PDB entry 8JX3 | electron microscopy, 2.20 A resolution | chains C and J of the 14 polymer chains in the assembly

== Chain C ==
Name: alpha hemolysin fused with spy-catcher
Organism: Staphylococcus aureus
UniProt: P09616 (HLA_STAAU); residues 1-293 here correspond to UniProt positions 27-319 (UniProt number = residue number + 26)
Chain sequence (421 residues; each row starts with the number of its first residue; numbering starts at 0):
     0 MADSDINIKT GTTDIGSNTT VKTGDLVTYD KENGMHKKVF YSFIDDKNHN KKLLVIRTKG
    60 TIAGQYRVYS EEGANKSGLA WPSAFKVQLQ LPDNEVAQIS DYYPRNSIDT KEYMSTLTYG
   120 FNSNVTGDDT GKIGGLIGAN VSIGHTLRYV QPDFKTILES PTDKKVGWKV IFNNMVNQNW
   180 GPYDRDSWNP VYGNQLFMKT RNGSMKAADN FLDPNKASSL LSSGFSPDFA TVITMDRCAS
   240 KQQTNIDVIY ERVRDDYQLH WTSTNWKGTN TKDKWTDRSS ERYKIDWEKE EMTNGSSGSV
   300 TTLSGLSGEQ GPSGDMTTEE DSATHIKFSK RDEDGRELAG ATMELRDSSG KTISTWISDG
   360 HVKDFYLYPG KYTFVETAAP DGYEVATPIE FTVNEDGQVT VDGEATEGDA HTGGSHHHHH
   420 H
Not modelled in the structure: 0, 294-420
Sequence notes: initiating methionine (0); engineered mutation Ser122 (Gly148 in P09616), Arg147 (Lys173 in P09616), Cys237 (Lys263 in P09616); expression tag (294-420)

== Chain J ==
Name: alpha hemolysin fused with spy-tag
Organism: Staphylococcus aureus
UniProt: P09616 (HLA_STAAU); residues 1-293 here correspond to UniProt positions 27-319 (UniProt number = residue number + 26)
Chain sequence (324 residues; numbered 0 to 323; the number before each row is that of its first residue; numbering starts at 0):
     0 MADSDINIKT GTTDIGSNTT VKTGDLVTYD KENGMHKKVF YSFIDDKNHN KKLLVIRTKG
    60 TIAGQYRVYS EEGANKSGLA WPSAFKVQLQ LPDNEVAQIS DYYPRNSIDT KEYMSTLTYG
   120 FNSNVTGDDT GKIGGLIGAN VSIGHTLRYV QPDFKTILES PTDKKVGWKV IFNNMVNQNW
   180 GPYDRDSWNP VYGNQLFMKT RNGSMKAADN FLDPNKASSL LSSGFSPDFA TVITMDRCAS
   240 KQQTNIDVIY ERVRDDYQLH WTSTNWKGTN TKDKWTDRSS ERYKIDWEKE EMTNGSSGSR
   300 GVPHIVMVDA YKRYKGGSHH HHHH
Not modelled in the structure: 0, 294-323
Sequence notes: initiating methionine (0); engineered mutation Ser122 (Gly148 in P09616), Arg147 (Lys173 in P09616), Cys237 (Lys263 in P09616); expression tag (294-323)

== Interface between chain C and chain J ==
Pairs across the interface (4):
  Asn17(C) with Lys46(J)
  Lys46(C) with Asn17(J); Lys46(J)
  Cys237(C) with Cys237(J), disulfide
Other interface residues (no listed pair), chain C (4 interface residues in all): Arg236
Other interface residues (no listed pair), chain J (4 interface residues in all): Arg236
Inter-chain disulfides: Cys237(C)-Cys237(J)

== Summary ==
Chain C and chain J each contribute 4 residues to their interface; the contacts include 1 disulfide bond.
Here chain C is alpha hemolysin fused with spy-catcher and chain J is alpha hemolysin fused with spy-tag, both
from Staphylococcus aureus. Entry 8JX3 (alpha-Hemolysin(G122S/K147R/K237C)-SpyTag/SpyCatcher head to head
14-mer) was determined by electron microscopy.
